Entry 7OQJ (X-ray diffraction, 1.40 A resolution); this record covers chains A and P.

Chain A:
Name: 14-3-3 protein sigma
Organism: Homo sapiens
UniProt: P31947 (1433S_HUMAN); residue numbers follow UniProt; this construct covers 1-248
Amino-acid sequence (253 residues; each row starts with the number of its first residue; numbers below 1 keep their minus sign (Gly-4 is residue -4)):
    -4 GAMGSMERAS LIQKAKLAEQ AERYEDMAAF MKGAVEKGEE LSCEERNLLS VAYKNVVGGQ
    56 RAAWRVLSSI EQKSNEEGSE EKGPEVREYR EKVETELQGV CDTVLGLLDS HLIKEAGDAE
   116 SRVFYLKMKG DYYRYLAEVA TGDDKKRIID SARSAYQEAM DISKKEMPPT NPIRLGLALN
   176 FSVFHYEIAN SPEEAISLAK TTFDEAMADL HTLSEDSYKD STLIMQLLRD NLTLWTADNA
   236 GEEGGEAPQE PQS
Unresolved in the structure: 71-77, 137-138, 232-248
Construct notes: expression tag (-4 to 0)
Modified positions: Cys38 (S-hydroxycysteine; CSO)
Swiss-Prot annotation at these positions:
  - site (Interaction with phosphoserine on interacting protein): Arg56, Arg129
  - modified residue (Phosphoserine): Ser5, Ser74, Ser248
Small-molecule neighbours:
  - 09W (N-[(5-carbamimidoyl-3-phenyl-thiophen-2-yl)methyl]-2,3-dihydro-1-benzofuran-7-carboxamide), molecule 1: Glu14, Cys38, Glu39, Asn42, Leu43, Val46
  - 09W, molecule 2: Cys38, Asn42, Asn166, Pro167, Asp215, Ile219
  - 09W, molecule 3: Ile191, Lys195, Phe198, Arg224, Leu227, Thr228, Thr231

Chain P:
Name: Amot-p130 phosphopeptide (pS175)
UniProt: Q4VCS5 (AMOT_HUMAN); residue numbers follow UniProt; this construct covers 169-181
Amino-acid sequence (13 residues; each row starts with the number of its first residue):
   169 GHVRSLSERL MQM
Unresolved in the structure: 169-171, 178-181
Modified positions: Ser175 (phosphoserine; SEP)

How chain A and chain P interact:
Contacting residue pairs (22):
  Lys49(A) with Ser175(P); Glu176(P), hydrogen bond (side chain-backbone)
  Arg56(A) with Ser175(P)
  Arg60(A) with Arg172(P)
  Lys122(A) with Glu176(P), salt bridge
  Arg129(A) with Ser175(P)
  Tyr130(A) with Ser175(P)
  Gly171(A) with Glu176(P)
  Leu174(A) with Leu174(P); Ser175(P); Glu176(P)
  Asn175(A) with Ser175(P); Glu176(P), hydrogen bond (side chain-backbone)
  Val178(A) with Leu174(P)
  Tyr181(A) with Ser173(P)
  Glu182(A) with Ser173(P), hydrogen bond
  Leu222(A) with Ser175(P); Arg177(P)
  Asp225(A) with Leu174(P)
  Asn226(A) with Ser173(P); Leu174(P), hydrogen bond (side chain-backbone)
  Trp230(A) with Ser173(P), hydrogen bond
Also at the interface, not in a pair above, chain A (17 interface residues in all): Pro167

Overview:
17 residues of chain A and 6 residues of chain P are in contact, with 5 hydrogen bonds and 1 salt bridge.
Polar pairs include Lys122(A)-Glu176(P), Lys49(A)-Glu176(P) and Asn175(A)-Glu176(P). Ligands of chain A: 3
copies of compound 09W.
Here chain A is 14-3-3 protein sigma (Homo sapiens) and chain P is Amot-p130 phosphopeptide (pS175). Entry
7OQJ (Ternary complex of 14-3-3 sigma, Amot-p130 phosphopeptide, and WQ162) was determined by X-ray
diffraction.
